8BR2 - chains D and G of the 8 polymer chains in the assembly; structure by electron microscopy, 2.90 A resolution.

Chain D:
Name: DNA repair protein RAD51 homolog 1
From: Homo sapiens
UniProtKB: Q06609 (RAD51_HUMAN); residue numbers follow UniProt; this construct covers 1-339
Sequence (339 residues; row label = number of the first residue in the row):
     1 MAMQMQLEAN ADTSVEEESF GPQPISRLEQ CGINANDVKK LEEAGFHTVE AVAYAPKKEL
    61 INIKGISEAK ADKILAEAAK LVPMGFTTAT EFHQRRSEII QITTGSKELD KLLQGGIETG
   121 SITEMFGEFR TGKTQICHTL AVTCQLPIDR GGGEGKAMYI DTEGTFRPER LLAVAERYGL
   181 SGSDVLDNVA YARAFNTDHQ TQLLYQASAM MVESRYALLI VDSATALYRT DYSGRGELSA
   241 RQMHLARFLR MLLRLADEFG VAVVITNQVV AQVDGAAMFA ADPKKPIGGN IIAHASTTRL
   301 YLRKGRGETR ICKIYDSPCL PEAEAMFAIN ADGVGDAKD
Disordered / not traced: 1-20, 275-282
Bound ions: Ca2+ site 1: Thr134, Glu163 (together with ATP); Ca2+ site 2: Ala293, His294, Ser296, Asp316 (together with ATP)
Small-molecule neighbours:
  - ATP (adenosine-5'-triphosphate), molecule 1: Glu128, Phe129, Arg130, Thr131, Gly132, Lys133, Thr134, Gln135, Glu163, Arg170, Arg310, Ile329, Asn330, Ala331
  - ATP, molecule 2: Ala293, His294, Ser296, Asp316, Ser317, Pro318, Cys319, Leu320, Pro321, Glu322
Reported in the primary citation:
  - binding site for ATP: His294

Chain G:
Molecule: 20-nt DNA strand
Sequence (20 nucleotides; numbered 1 to 20; the number before each row is that of its first residue):
     1 TGGAGGTGCA TCGAGCTCGC

Interface between chain D and chain G:
Pairs across the interface - 24 pairs, chain D then chain G:
  Arg229(D) with DA10(G), salt bridge to the phosphate
  Arg235(D) with DG8(G), base contact
  Leu238(D) with DT7(G), base contact; DG8(G), sugar contact
  Ser239(D) with DG6(G), hydrogen bond to the base; DT7(G), hydrogen bond to the base
  Arg241(D) with DG8(G), hydrogen bond to the phosphate; DC9(G), salt bridge to the phosphate
  Gln242(D) with DT7(G), hydrogen bond to the phosphate; DG8(G), hydrogen bond to the phosphate
  Val270(D) with DA10(G), sugar contact; DT11(G), phosphate contact
  Ala271(D) with DA10(G), base contact; DT11(G), hydrogen bond to the phosphate
  Gln272(D) with DT11(G), base contact
  Val273(D) with DA10(G), base contact; DT11(G), base contact
  Ile287(D) with DC9(G), phosphate contact
  Gly288(D) with DG8(G), phosphate contact; DC9(G), hydrogen bond to the phosphate
  Gly289(D) with DG8(G), phosphate contact; DC9(G), phosphate contact
  Asn290(D) with DG8(G), hydrogen bond to the phosphate
  Ile291(D) with DG8(G), phosphate contact
Also at the interface, not in a pair above, chain D (17 interface residues in all): Asp274, Pro286

Overview:
The interface between chain D and chain G involves 17 residues on one side and 6 on the other; the contacts
include 8 hydrogen bonds and 2 salt bridges. Polar pairs include Ser239(D)-DG6(G), Ser239(D)-DT7(G) and
Arg241(D)-DG8(G). Bound to chain D: ATP. From the paper: a binding site for ATP at His294(D).
Here chain D is DNA repair protein RAD51 homolog 1 (Homo sapiens) and chain G is a 20-nt DNA strand. Entry
8BR2 (CryoEM structure of the post-synaptic RAD51 nucleoprotein filament in the presence of ATP and Ca2+) was
determined by electron microscopy, deposited together with 8BQ2 and 8BSC.
